Entry 8DZJ (electron microscopy, 2.90 A resolution); this record covers chains B and E of the 5 polymer chains in the assembly.

[Chain B]
Name: OrfB_Zn_ribbon domain-containing protein
Source organism: Acidibacillus sulfuroxidans
UniProt: A0A2U3D0N8 (A0A2U3D0N8_9BACL); residue numbers follow UniProt; this construct covers 1-422
Chain sequence (446 residues; row label = number of the first residue in the row; numbers below 1 keep their minus sign (Met-23 is residue -23)):
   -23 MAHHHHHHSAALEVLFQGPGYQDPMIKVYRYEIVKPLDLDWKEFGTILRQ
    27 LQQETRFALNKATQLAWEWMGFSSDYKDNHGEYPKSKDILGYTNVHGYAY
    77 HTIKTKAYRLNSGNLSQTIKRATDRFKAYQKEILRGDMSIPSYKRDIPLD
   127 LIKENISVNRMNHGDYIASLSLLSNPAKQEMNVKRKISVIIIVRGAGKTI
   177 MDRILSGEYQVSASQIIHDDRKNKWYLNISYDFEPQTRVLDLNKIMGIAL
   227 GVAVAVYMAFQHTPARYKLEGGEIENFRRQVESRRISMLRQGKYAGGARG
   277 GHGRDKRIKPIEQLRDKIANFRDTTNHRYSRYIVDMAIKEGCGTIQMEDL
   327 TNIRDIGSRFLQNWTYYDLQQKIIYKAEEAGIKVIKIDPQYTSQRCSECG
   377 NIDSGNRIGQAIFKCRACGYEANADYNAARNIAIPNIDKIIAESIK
Not modelled in the structure: -23 to 2, 54-64, 211-422
Sequence notes: expression tag (-23 to 0); conflict Ala225 (Asp in A0A2U3D0N8)
Swiss-Prot annotation at these positions:
  - region: Gln212 to Lys220 (Linker), Arg371 to Asn399 (Target nucleic acid-binding (TNB)), Ala400 to Ser420 (RuvC-II)
  - active site: Glu324, Asp401
  - binding site (Zn(2+)): Cys372, Cys375, Cys391, Cys394
From the paper describing this entry:
  - self-association interface (contacts with another copy of this molecule): Tyr52
  - binding site for Non-target DNA strand: Lys80, Ser92
  - binding site for target DNA strand: Ser92, Lys96
  - binding site for sgRNA (chain E): Asn199, Gly276
  - mutagenesis - D196K, N199K, G276R, D281K, T327K, N328G, D364K, D364R: increased catalytic activity on indel frequency
  - mutagenesis - D196K/N199K/G276R/N328G/D364R (2.5- to 3.5-fold): increased catalytic activity (gene-editing activity)
  - mutagenesis - E44A, D51A, Y52A: decreased catalytic activity on indel frequencies

[Chain E]
Molecule: sgRNA
Sequence (193 nucleotides; row label = number of the first residue in the row):
     1 GGAUUCGUCGGUUCAGCGACGAUAAGCCGAGAAGUGCCAAUAAAACUGUU
    51 AAGUGGUUUGGUAACGCUCGGUAAGGUAGCCAAAAGGCUGAAACUCCGUG
   101 CACAAAGACCGCACGGACGCUUCACAUAUAGCUCAUAAACAAGGGUUUGC
   151 GAGCUAGCUUGUGGAGUGUGAACCUCUCAAGACCCACAAUCCA
Not modelled in the structure: 1-4, 127-159, 191-193

[Interface between chain B and chain E]
Pairs across the interface (26):
  Thr69(B) - A42(E)  sugar contact
  Asn70(B) - A42(E)  base contact
  Asn70(B) - A43(E)  hydrogen bond to the sugar
  His72(B) - A43(E)  hydrogen bond to the sugar
  His72(B) - A44(E)  sugar contact
  Gly73(B) - A43(E)  hydrogen bond to the sugar
  Tyr76(B) - A44(E)  hydrogen bond to the phosphate
  Tyr76(B) - A45(E)  hydrogen bond to the phosphate
  His77(B) - A44(E)  salt bridge to the phosphate
  Ser88(B) - A45(E)  hydrogen bond to the phosphate
  Ser88(B) - C46(E)  phosphate contact
  Ser92(B) - A44(E)  hydrogen bond to the sugar
  Lys96(B) - U58(E)  salt bridge to the phosphate
  Lys103(B) - U59(E)  salt bridge to the phosphate
  Ala104(B) - A33(E)  sugar contact
  Lys129(B) - G55(E)  hydrogen bond to the phosphate
  Lys129(B) - G56(E)  salt bridge to the phosphate
  Glu130(B) - G55(E)  hydrogen bond to the sugar
  Ala172(B) - A189(E)  hydrogen bond to the sugar
  Ala172(B) - U190(E)  sugar contact
  Thr175(B) - A189(E)  sugar contact
  Thr175(B) - U190(E)  sugar contact
  Ile176(B) - A189(E)  sugar contact
  Tyr185(B) - A189(E)  sugar contact
  Arg197(B) - A182(E)  phosphate contact
  Tyr207(B) - A188(E)  hydrogen bond to the sugar
Interface residues without a listed pair, chain B (26 interface residues in all): Lys3, Val4, Tyr5, Gly89, Asp100, Lys107, Phe209
Interface residues without a listed pair, chain E (16 interface residues in all): G34, U57

[In short]
26 residues of chain B and 16 residues of chain E are in contact, with 11 hydrogen bonds and 4 salt bridges.
Among the polar pairs are Asn70(B)-A43(E), His72(B)-A43(E) and Gly73(B)-A43(E). The paper reports a binding
site for Non-target DNA strand at Lys80(B) and Ser92(B); D196K, N199K and G276R of chain B, among others,
increase catalytic activity on indel frequency; 12 substitutions were tested in all.
Chain B is OrfB_Zn_ribbon domain-containing protein (Acidibacillus sulfuroxidans) and chain E is sgRNA; the
structure, Cryo-EM structure of Acidibacillus sulfuroxidans Cas12f in complex with sgRNA and target DNA, was
determined by electron microscopy.
